PDB entry 7AFD | electron microscopy, 3.44 A resolution | chains 1 and G of the 9 polymer chains in the assembly

# Chain 1
Molecule: 16SrRNA of the head domain (residue C931 to G1386)
Organism: Escherichia coli
Sequence (1541 nucleotides; numbered 1 to 1541; the number before each row is that of its first residue):
     1 AAAUUGAAGA GUUUGAUCAU GGCUCAGAUU GAACGCUGGC GGCAGGCCUA ACACAUGCAA
    61 GUCGAACGGU AACAGGAAGA AGCUUGCUUC UUUGCUGACG AGUGGCGGAC GGGUGAGUAA
   121 UGUCUGGGAA ACUGCCUGAU GGAGGGGGAU AACUACUGGA AACGGUAGCU AAUACCGCAU
   181 AACGUCGCAA GACCAAAGAG GGGGACCUUC GGGCCUCUUG CCAUCGGAUG UGCCCAGAUG
   241 GGAUUAGCUA GUAGGUGGGG UAACGGCUCA CCUAGGCGAC GAUCCCUAGC UGGUCUGAGA
   301 GGAUGACCAG CCACACUGGA ACUGAGACAC GGUCCAGACU CCUACGGGAG GCAGCAGUGG
   361 GGAAUAUUGC ACAAUGGGCG CAAGCCUGAU GCAGCCAUGC CGCGUGUAUG AAGAAGGCCU
   421 UCGGGUUGUA AAGUACUUUC AGCGGGGAGG AAGGGAGUAA AGUUAAUACC UUUGCUCAUU
   481 GACGUUACCC GCAGAAGAAG CACCGGCUAA CUCCGUGCCA GCAGCCXCGG UAAUACGGAG
   541 GGUGCAAGCG UUAAUCGGAA UUACUGGGCG UAAAGCGCAC GCAGGCGGUU UGUUAAGUCA
   601 GAUGUGAAAU CCCCGGGCUC AACCUGGGAA CUGCAUCUGA UACUGGCAAG CUUGAGUCUC
   661 GUAGAGGGGG GUAGAAUUCC AGGUGUAGCG GUGAAAUGCG UAGAGAUCUG GAGGAAUACC
   721 GGUGGCGAAG GCGGCCCCCU GGACGAAGAC UGACGCUCAG GUGCGAAAGC GUGGGGAGCA
   781 AACAGGAUUA GAUACCCUGG UAGUCCACGC CGUAAACGAU GUCGACUUGG AGGUUGUGCC
   841 CUUGAGGCGU GGCUUCCGGA GCUAACGCGU UAAGUCGACC GCCUGGGGAG UACGGCCGCA
   901 AGGUUAAAAC UCAAAUGAAU UGACGGGGGC CCGCACAAGC GGUGGAGCAU GUGGUUUAAU
   961 UCGAUGXAAC GCGAAGAACC UUACCUGGUC UUGACAUCCA CGGAAGUUUU CAGAGAUGAG
  1021 AAUGUGCCUU CGGGAACCGU GAGACAGGUG CUGCAUGGCU GUCGUCAGCU CGUGUUGUGA
  1081 AAUGUUGGGU UAAGUCCCGC AACGAGCGCA ACCCUUAUCC UUUGUUGCCA GCGGUCCGGC
  1141 CGGGAACUCA AAGGAGACUG CCAGUGAUAA ACUGGAGGAA GGUGGGGAUG ACGUCAAGUC
  1201 AUCAUGGCCC UUACGACCAG GGCUACACAC GUGCUACAAU GGCGCAUACA AAGAGAAGCG
  1261 ACCUCGCGAG AGCAAGCGGA CCUCAUAAAG UGCGUCGUAG UCCGGAUUGG AGUCUGCAAC
  1321 UCGACUCCAU GAAGUCGGAA UCGCUAGUAA UCGUGGAUCA GAAUGCCACG GUGAAUACGU
  1381 UCCCGGCCUU GUACACACCG CCCGUXACAC CAUGGGAGUG GGUUGCAAAA GAAGUAGGUA
  1441 GCUUAACCUU CGGGAGGGCG CUUACCACUU UGUGAUUCAU GACUGGGGUG AAGUCGUAAC
  1501 AAGGUAACCG UAGGGGAACC UGCGGUUGGA UCACCUCCUU A
Unresolved in the structure: 1-930, 1387-1541
Modified residues: PSU (pseudouridine-5'-monophosphate) at position 516, G7M (N7-methyl-guanosine-5'-monophosphate) at position 527, 2MG (2N-methylguanosine-5'-monophosphate) at position 966, 5MC (5-methylcytidine-5'-monophosphate) at position 967, 2MG (2N-methylguanosine-5'-monophosphate) at position 1207, 4OC (4n,o2'-methylcytidine-5'-monophosphate) at position 1401, 5MC (5-methylcytidine-5'-monophosphate) at position 1406, UR3 (3-methyluridine-5'-monophoshate) at position 1497, 2MG (2N-methylguanosine-5'-monophosphate) at position 1515, MA6 (6N-dimethyladenosine-5'-monophoshate) at position 1517, MA6 (6N-dimethyladenosine-5'-monophoshate) at position 1518
Metal / ion sites: Mg2+ site 1 near A937 (its only coordinating residue here); Mg2+ site 2 near G944 (its only coordinating residue here); Mg2+ site 3: A964, U1199; Mg2+ site 4 near C972 (its only coordinating residue here); Mg2+ site 5 near C980 (its only coordinating residue here); Mg2+ site 6: C1054, A1197, G1198; Mg2+ site 7: C1054, A1197; Mg2+ site 8: U1085, U1086, G1099; Mg2+ site 9 near A1110 (its only coordinating residue here); Mg2+ site 10: C1158, G1184; Mg2+ site 11 near G1177 (its only coordinating residue here); Mg2+ site 12: C1303, G1304; 1 more Mg2+ sites not listed

# Chain G
Molecule: 30S ribosomal protein S7
Organism: Escherichia coli
UniProtKB: A0A5Q2GFB5 (A0A5Q2GFB5_ECOLX); numbering as in UniProt (aligned over 1-179)
Amino-acid sequence (179 residues; numbered 1 to 179; the number before each row is that of its first residue):
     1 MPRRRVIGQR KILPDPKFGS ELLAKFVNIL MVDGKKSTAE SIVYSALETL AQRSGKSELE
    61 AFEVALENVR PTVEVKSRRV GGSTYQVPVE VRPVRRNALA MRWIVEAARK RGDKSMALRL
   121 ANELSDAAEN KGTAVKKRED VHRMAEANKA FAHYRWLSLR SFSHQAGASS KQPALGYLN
Unresolved in the structure: 1, 153-179

# How chain 1 and chain G interact
Pairs across the interface (71):
  C932(1) - Arg3(G)  base contact
  C932(1) - Arg4(G)  hydrogen bond to the phosphate
  G933(1) - Arg3(G)  hydrogen bond to the base
  G933(1) - Arg4(G)  salt bridge to the phosphate
  A935(1) - Arg3(G)  hydrogen bond to the base
  C936(1) - Pro2(G)  base contact
  A937(1) - Pro2(G)  base contact
  A937(1) - Lys76(G)  hydrogen bond to the phosphate
  A938(1) - Lys76(G)  salt bridge to the phosphate
  A938(1) - Arg95(G)  hydrogen bond to the sugar
  G939(1) - Arg95(G)  salt bridge to the phosphate
  G939(1) - Arg102(G)  salt bridge to the phosphate
  C940(1) - Arg102(G)  salt bridge to the phosphate
  A1093(1) - Arg4(G)  salt bridge to the phosphate
  A1239(1) - Met116(G)  phosphate contact
  A1239(1) - Arg119(G)  sugar contact
  U1240(1) - Leu30(G)  base contact
  U1240(1) - Val32(G)  base contact
  U1240(1) - Lys35(G)  phosphate contact
  U1240(1) - Thr38(G)  hydrogen bond to the sugar
  U1240(1) - Ile42(G)  sugar contact
  U1240(1) - Arg109(G)  hydrogen bond to the base
  U1240(1) - Met116(G)  phosphate contact
  U1240(1) - Arg119(G)  salt bridge to the phosphate
  G1241(1) - Lys35(G)  salt bridge to the phosphate
  A1289(1) - Lys35(G)  sugar contact
  G1290(1) - Lys35(G)  salt bridge to the phosphate
  G1290(1) - Ser37(G)  hydrogen bond to the phosphate
  U1291(1) - Ser37(G)  hydrogen bond to the phosphate
  G1297(1) - Lys114(G)  hydrogen bond to the phosphate
  U1298(1) - Lys114(G)  salt bridge to the phosphate
  A1346(1) - Arg10(G)  hydrogen bond to the base
  A1350(1) - Asp33(G)  hydrogen bond to the sugar
  U1351(1) - Asp33(G)  sugar contact
  U1372(1) - Asp33(G)  base contact
  U1372(1) - Gly34(G)  hydrogen bond to the sugar
  G1373(1) - Met31(G)  hydrogen bond to the sugar
  G1373(1) - Gly34(G)  sugar contact
  G1373(1) - Lys36(G)  sugar contact
  A1374(1) - Arg10(G)  salt bridge to the phosphate
  A1374(1) - Asn28(G)  hydrogen bond to the sugar
  A1374(1) - Met31(G)  sugar contact
  A1375(1) - Gln9(G)  hydrogen bond to the phosphate
  A1375(1) - Arg10(G)  salt bridge to the phosphate
  A1375(1) - Ile12(G)  phosphate contact
  A1375(1) - Lys25(G)  hydrogen bond to the phosphate
  A1375(1) - Asn28(G)  hydrogen bond to the phosphate
  A1375(1) - Arg102(G)  hydrogen bond to the sugar
  U1376(1) - Gly8(G)  base contact
  U1376(1) - Gln9(G)  hydrogen bond to the phosphate
  U1376(1) - Lys25(G)  salt bridge to the phosphate
  U1376(1) - Arg95(G)  hydrogen bond to the phosphate
  U1376(1) - Ala98(G)  phosphate contact
  U1376(1) - Arg102(G)  sugar contact
  A1377(1) - Pro2(G)  sugar contact
  A1377(1) - Ile7(G)  base contact
  A1377(1) - Gly8(G)  base contact
  A1377(1) - Gln9(G)  phosphate contact
  A1377(1) - Arg92(G)  salt bridge to the phosphate
  A1377(1) - Arg95(G)  salt bridge to the phosphate
  C1378(1) - Val6(G)  phosphate contact
  C1378(1) - Ile7(G)  hydrogen bond to the phosphate
  C1378(1) - Arg92(G)  hydrogen bond to the sugar
  G1379(1) - Pro2(G)  base contact
  G1379(1) - Val6(G)  phosphate contact
  U1380(1) - Pro2(G)  base contact
  U1380(1) - Arg3(G)  hydrogen bond to the base
  U1381(1) - Arg78(G)  hydrogen bond to the sugar
  U1381(1) - Arg79(G)  hydrogen bond to the base
  C1382(1) - Arg79(G)  hydrogen bond to the base
  C1383(1) - Arg3(G)  base contact
Interface residues without a listed pair, chain 1 (33 interface residues in all): A1092
Interface residues without a listed pair, chain G (33 interface residues in all): Ile29

# In short
Chain 1 and chain G each contribute 33 residues to their interface, with 27 hydrogen bonds and 15 salt
bridges. Polar pairs include G933(1)-Arg3(G), A935(1)-Arg3(G) and U1240(1)-Arg109(G). A964(1) and U1199(1)
coordinate Mg2+ site 3. The Mg2+ site 6 is built by C1054(1), A1197(1) and G1198(1).
Here chain 1 is 16SrRNA of the head domain (residue C931 to G1386) and chain G is 30S ribosomal protein S7,
both from Escherichia coli. Entry 7AFD (Bacterial 30S ribosomal subunit assembly complex state A (head
domain)) was determined by electron microscopy together with 7AF3, 7AF5, 7AF8, 7AFA, 7AFH, 7AFI and 17 further
entries from the same study.
